Entry 9DUT (electron microscopy, 3.30 A resolution); this record covers chains A and F of the 7 polymer chains in the assembly.

== Chain A ==
Molecule: RNA-directed RNA polymerase L
Source organism: Measles virus strain Edmonston-B
Notes: EC 2.7.7.48, 3.6.1.-, 2.7.7.88, 2.1.1.-
UniProtKB: Q83626 (Q83626_9MONO); residue numbers follow UniProt; this construct covers 1-2183
Chain sequence (2183 residues; numbered 1 to 2183; the number before each row is that of its first residue):
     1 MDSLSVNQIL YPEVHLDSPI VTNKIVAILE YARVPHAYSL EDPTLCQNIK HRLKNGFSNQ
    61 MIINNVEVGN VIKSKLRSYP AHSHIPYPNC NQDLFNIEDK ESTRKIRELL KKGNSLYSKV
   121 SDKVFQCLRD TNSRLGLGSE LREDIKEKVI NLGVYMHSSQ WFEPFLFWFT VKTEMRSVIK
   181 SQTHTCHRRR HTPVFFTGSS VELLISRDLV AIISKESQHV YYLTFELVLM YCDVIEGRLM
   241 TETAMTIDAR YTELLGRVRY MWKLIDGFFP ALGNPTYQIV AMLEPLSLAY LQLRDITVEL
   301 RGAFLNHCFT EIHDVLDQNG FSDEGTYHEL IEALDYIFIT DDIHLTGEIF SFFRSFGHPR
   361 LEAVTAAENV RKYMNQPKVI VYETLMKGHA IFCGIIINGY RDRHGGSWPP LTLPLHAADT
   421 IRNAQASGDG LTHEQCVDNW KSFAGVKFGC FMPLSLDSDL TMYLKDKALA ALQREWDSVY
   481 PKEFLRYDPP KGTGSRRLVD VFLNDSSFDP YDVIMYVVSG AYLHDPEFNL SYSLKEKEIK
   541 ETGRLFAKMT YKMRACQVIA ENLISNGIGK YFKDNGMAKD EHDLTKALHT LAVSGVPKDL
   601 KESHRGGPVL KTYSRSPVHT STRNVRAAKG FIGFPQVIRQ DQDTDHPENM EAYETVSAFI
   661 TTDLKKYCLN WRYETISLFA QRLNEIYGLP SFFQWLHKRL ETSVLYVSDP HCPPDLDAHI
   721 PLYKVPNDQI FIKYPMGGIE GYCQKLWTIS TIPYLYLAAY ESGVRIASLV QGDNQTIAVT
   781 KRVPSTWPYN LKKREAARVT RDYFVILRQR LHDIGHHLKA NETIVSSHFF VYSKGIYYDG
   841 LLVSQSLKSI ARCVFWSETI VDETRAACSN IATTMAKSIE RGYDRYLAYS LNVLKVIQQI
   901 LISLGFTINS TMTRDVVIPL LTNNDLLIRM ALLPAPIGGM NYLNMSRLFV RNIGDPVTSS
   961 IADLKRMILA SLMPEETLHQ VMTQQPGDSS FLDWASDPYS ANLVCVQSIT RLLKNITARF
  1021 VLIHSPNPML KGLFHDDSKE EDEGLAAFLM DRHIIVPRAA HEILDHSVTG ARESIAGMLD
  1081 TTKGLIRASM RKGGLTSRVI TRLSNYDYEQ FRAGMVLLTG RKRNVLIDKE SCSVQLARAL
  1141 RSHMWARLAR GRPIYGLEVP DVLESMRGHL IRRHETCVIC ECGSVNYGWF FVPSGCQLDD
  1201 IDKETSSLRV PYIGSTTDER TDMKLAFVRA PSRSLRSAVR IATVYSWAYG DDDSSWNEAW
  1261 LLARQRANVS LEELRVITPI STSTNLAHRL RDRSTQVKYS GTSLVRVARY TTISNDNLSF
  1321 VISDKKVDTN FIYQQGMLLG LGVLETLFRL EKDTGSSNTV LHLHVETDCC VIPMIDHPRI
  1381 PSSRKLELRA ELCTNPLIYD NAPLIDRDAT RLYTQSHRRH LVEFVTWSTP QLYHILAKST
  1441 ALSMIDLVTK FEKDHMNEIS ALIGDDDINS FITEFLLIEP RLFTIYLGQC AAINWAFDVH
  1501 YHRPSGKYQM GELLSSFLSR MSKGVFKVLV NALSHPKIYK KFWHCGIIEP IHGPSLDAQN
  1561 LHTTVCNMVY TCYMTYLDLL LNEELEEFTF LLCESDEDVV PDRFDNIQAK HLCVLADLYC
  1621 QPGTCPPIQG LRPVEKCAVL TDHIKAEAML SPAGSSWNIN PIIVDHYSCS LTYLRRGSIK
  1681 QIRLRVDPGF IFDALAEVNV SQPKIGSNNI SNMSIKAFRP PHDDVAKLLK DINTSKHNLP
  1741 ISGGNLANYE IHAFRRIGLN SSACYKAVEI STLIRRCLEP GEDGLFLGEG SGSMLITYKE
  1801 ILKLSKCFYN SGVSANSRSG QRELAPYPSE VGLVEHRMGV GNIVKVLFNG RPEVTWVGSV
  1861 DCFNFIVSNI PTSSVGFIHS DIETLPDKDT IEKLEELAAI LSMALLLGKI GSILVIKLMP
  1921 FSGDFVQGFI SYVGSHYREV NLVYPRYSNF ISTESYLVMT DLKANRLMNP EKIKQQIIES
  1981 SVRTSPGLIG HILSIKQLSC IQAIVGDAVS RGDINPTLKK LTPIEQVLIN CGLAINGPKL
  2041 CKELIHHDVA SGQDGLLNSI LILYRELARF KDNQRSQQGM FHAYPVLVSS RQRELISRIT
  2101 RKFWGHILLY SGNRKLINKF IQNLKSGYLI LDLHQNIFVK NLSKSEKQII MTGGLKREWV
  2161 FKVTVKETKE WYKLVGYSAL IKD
Disordered / not traced: 1-6, 183-189, 541-543, 575-647, 1202-1230, 1280-1301, 1320-1328, 1368-1375, 1406-1421, 1452-1465, 1544-1559, 1691-1698, 1705-1711, 1741-1745, 1816-1822, 2074-2080

== Chain F ==
Molecule: Protein C
Source organism: Measles virus strain Edmonston-B
UniProtKB: Q783Q9 (Q783Q9_9MONO); numbering as in UniProt (aligned over 1-186)
Chain sequence (186 residues; each row starts with the number of its first residue):
     1 MSKTDWNASG LSRPSPSAHW PSRKLWQHGQ KYQTTQDRSE PPAGKRRQAV RVSANHASQQ
    61 LDQLKAVHLA SAVRDLERAM TTLKLWESPQ EISRHQALGY SVIMFMITAV KRLRESKMLT
   121 LSWFNQALMV IAPSQEETMN LKTAMWILAN LIPRDMLSLT GDLLPSLWGS GLLMLKLQKE
   181 GRSTSS
Disordered / not traced: 1-51, 87-96, 176-186

== Interface between chain A and chain F ==
Pairs across the interface - 53 pairs, chain A then chain F:
  Trp1189(A) - Val67(F)  hydrophobic
  Phe1191(A) - Gln63(F)
  Phe1191(A) - Leu64(F)  hydrophobic
  Phe1191(A) - Val67(F)  hydrophobic
  Pro1193(A) - Leu64(F)  hydrophobic
  Ile1313(A) - Arg74(F)
  Ser1314(A) - Arg74(F)
  Ser1356(A) - Val52(F)
  Ser1356(A) - His56(F)
  Ser1357(A) - Gln60(F)
  Asn1358(A) - Gln60(F)  hydrogen bond (backbone-side chain)
  Asn1358(A) - Gln63(F)
  Val1360(A) - Gln63(F)
  Phe1424(A) - Leu98(F)  hydrophobic
  Phe1424(A) - Tyr100(F)
  Val1425(A) - Lys84(F)
  Val1425(A) - Tyr100(F)  hydrophobic
  Val1425(A) - Met104(F)
  Val1425(A) - Ile107(F)  hydrophobic
  Val1425(A) - Thr108(F)
  Val1425(A) - Lys111(F)  hydrogen bond (backbone-side chain)
  Thr1426(A) - Lys84(F)
  Thr1426(A) - Leu85(F)
  Thr1429(A) - Glu115(F)  hydrogen bond
  Tyr1673(A) - Leu98(F)  hydrophobic
  Gly1677(A) - Leu98(F)
  Gly1677(A) - Tyr100(F)
  Lys1680(A) - Tyr100(F)
  Lys1680(A) - Ile131(F)
  Gln1681(A) - Tyr100(F)  hydrogen bond
  Gln1681(A) - Thr108(F)
  Arg1683(A) - Gln126(F)  hydrogen bond (backbone-side chain)
  Arg1683(A) - Val130(F)
  Leu1684(A) - Tyr100(F)  hydrophobic
  Leu1684(A) - Phe105(F)  hydrophobic
  Leu1684(A) - Trp123(F)
  Arg1685(A) - Lys111(F)
  Val1686(A) - Arg112(F)
  Val1686(A) - Glu115(F)
  Val1686(A) - Lys117(F)
  Asn1738(A) - Asn125(F)
  Asn1738(A) - Met129(F)
  Pro1740(A) - Gln126(F)
  Pro1740(A) - Met129(F)
  Gly1858(A) - Gln59(F)  hydrogen bond (backbone-side chain)
  Val1860(A) - Ser53(F)
  Val1860(A) - His56(F)
  Glu1895(A) - Gln59(F)  hydrogen bond
  Glu1971(A) - Ser58(F)  hydrogen bond
  Lys1974(A) - Asp62(F)  salt bridge
  Arg1983(A) - Met118(F)
  Arg1983(A) - Asp162(F)
  Pro1986(A) - Ser122(F)
Also at the interface, not in a pair above, chain A (39 interface residues in all): Arg1172, Arg1173, Thr1312, Asp1316, Glu1423, Trp1427, Leu1739, Ile1891, Gly1923
Also at the interface, not in a pair above, chain F (36 interface residues in all): Asn55, Thr81, Arg114, Ala127

== Summary ==
The interface between chain A and chain F involves 39 residues on one side and 36 on the other; the contacts
include 8 hydrogen bonds and 1 salt bridge. Polar contacts include Lys1974(A)-Asp62(F), Asn1358(A)-Gln60(F)
and Val1425(A)-Lys111(F).
Chain A is RNA-directed RNA polymerase L and chain F is Protein C, both from Measles virus strain Edmonston-B;
the structure, Cryo-EM structure of the Measles Virus polymerase (L) protein in complex with the tetrameric
phosphoprotein (P) ..., was determined by electron microscopy, deposited together with 9DUS.
